Entry 9GM5 (electron microscopy, 3.70 A resolution); this record covers chains 6 and 8 of the 15 polymer chains in the assembly.

Chain 6:
Name: DNA replication licensing factor MCM6
Organism: Saccharomyces cerevisiae
Notes: EC 3.6.4.12
UniProtKB: P53091 (MCM6_YEAST); residues 1-1017 here = UniProt positions 1-1017
Amino-acid sequence (1017 residues; each row starts with the number of its first residue):
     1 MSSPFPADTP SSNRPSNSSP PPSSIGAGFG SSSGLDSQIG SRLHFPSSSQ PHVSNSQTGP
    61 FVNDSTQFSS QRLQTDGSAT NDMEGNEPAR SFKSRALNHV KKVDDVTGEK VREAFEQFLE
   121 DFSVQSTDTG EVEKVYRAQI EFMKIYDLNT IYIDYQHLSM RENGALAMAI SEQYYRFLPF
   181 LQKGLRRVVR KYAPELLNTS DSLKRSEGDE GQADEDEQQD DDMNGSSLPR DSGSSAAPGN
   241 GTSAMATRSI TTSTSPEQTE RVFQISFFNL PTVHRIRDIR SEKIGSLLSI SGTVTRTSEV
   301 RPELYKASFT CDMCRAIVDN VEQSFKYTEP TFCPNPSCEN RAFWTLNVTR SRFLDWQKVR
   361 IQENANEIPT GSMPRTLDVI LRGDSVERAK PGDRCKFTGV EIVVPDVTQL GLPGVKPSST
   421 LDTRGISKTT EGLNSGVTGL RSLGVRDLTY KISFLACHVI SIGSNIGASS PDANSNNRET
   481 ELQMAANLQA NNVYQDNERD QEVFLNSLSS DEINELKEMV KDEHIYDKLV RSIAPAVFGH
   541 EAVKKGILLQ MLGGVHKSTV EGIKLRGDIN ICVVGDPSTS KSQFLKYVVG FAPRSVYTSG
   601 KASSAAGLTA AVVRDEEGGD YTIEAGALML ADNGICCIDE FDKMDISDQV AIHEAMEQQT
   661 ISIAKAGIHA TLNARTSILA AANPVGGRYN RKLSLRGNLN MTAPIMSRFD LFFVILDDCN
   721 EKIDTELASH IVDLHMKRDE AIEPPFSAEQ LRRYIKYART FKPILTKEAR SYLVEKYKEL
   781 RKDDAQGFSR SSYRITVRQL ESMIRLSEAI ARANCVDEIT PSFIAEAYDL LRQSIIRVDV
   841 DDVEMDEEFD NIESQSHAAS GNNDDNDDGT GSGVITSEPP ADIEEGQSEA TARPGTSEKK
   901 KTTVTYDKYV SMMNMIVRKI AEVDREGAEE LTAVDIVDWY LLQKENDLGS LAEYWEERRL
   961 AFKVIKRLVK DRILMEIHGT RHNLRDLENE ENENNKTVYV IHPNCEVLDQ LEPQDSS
Not modelled in the structure: 1-99, 124-133, 201-259, 421-444, 464-499, 738-744, 786-792, 835-902, 979-995, 1005-1017
Curated features (UniProtKB/Swiss-Prot):
  - motif: Ser-707 to Asp-710 (Arginine finger)
  - binding site (ATP): Gly-575 to Ser-582
  - modified residue: Ser-78 (Phosphoserine), Ser-249 (Phosphoserine), Ser-372 (Phosphoserine), Thr-766 (Phosphothreonine)
  - mutagenesis: Lys-581 (K581A: Loss of MCM2-7 complex helicase activity)
Metal / ion sites: Zn2+: Cys-311, Cys-314, Cys-333, Cys-338
Ligand contacts:
  - ADP (adenosine-5'-diphosphate), molecule 1: Ala-536, Val-537, Phe-538, Asp-576, Pro-577, Ser-578, Thr-579, Ser-580, Lys-581, Ser-582, Gln-583, Asp-639, Glu-640, Asn-683, Leu-727, Ile-731, Leu-734
  - ADP, molecule 2: Leu-565, Glu-657, Gln-658, Val-797, Arg-798, Glu-801

Chain 8:
Name: Cell division cycle protein CDT1
Organism: Saccharomyces cerevisiae
UniProtKB: P47112 (CDT1_YEAST); numbering as in UniProt (aligned over 1-604)
Amino-acid sequence (604 residues; numbered 1 to 604; the number before each row is that of its first residue):
     1 MSGTANSRRK EVLRVPVIDL NRVSDEEQLL PVVRAILLQH DTFLLKNYAN KAVLDALLAG
    61 LTTKDLPDTS QGFDANFTGT LPLEDDVWLE QYIFDTDPQL RFDRKCRNES LCSIYSRLFK
   121 LGLFFAQLCV KSVVSSAELQ DCISTSHYAT KLTRYFNDNG STHDGADAGA TVLPTGDDFQ
   181 YLFERDYVTF LPTGVLTIFP CAKAIRYKPS TMATTDNSWV SIDEPDCLLF HTGTLLARWS
   241 QGMHTTSPLQ IDPRANIVSL TIWPPLTTPI SSKGEGTIAN HLLEQQIKAF PKVAQQYYPR
   301 ELSILRLQDA MKFVKELFTV CETVLSLNAL SRSTGVPPEL HVLLPQISSM MKRKIVQDDI
   361 LKLLTIWSDA YVVELNSRGE LTMNLPKRDN LTTLTNKSRT LAFVERAESW YQQVIASKDE
   421 IMTDVPAFKI NKRRSSSNSK TVLSSKVQTK SSNANALNNS RYLANSKENF MYKEKMPDSQ
   481 ANLMDRLRER ERRSAALLSQ RQKRYQQFLA MKMTQVFDIL FSLTRGQPYT ETYLSSLIVD
   541 SLQDSNNPIG TKEASEILAG LQGILPMDIS VHQVDGGLKV YRWNSLDKNR FSKLLQIHKS
   601 KQQD
Not modelled in the structure: 1-14, 159-185, 208-219, 434-470, 596-604

How chain 6 and chain 8 interact:
Residue-residue contacts (74; chain 6 residue first):
  Lys-144(6) with Thr-334(8), hydrogen bond (backbone-side chain)
  Ile-145(6) with Arg-332(8); Thr-334(8); Val-336(8)
  Tyr-146(6) with Arg-332(8)
  Asp-147(6) with Arg-332(8); Ser-333(8), hydrogen bond
  Gln-156(6) with Asp-518(8)
  Ser-159(6) with Lys-588(8)
  Asn-163(6) with Phe-521(8); Asp-587(8); Lys-588(8)
  Met-168(6) with Phe-521(8); Ser-522(8)
  Leu-270(6) with Leu-542(8)
  Pro-271(6) with Asp-518(8); Ile-519(8); Ser-522(8); Leu-542(8)
  Thr-272(6) with Ile-519(8)
  Val-273(6) with Leu-537(8); Ser-541(8), hydrogen bond (backbone-side chain); Leu-542(8)
  His-274(6) with Leu-523(8); Leu-537(8)
  Arg-275(6) with Ser-536(8), hydrogen bond
  Asp-278(6) with Tyr-533(8), hydrogen bond; Leu-537(8)
  Lys-283(6) with Leu-523(8)
  Leu-287(6) with Leu-523(8)
  Leu-288(6) with Leu-523(8), hydrophobic
  Asn-366(6) with Asp-540(8), hydrogen bond
  Glu-367(6) with Asp-540(8)
  Arg-394(6) with Asp-544(8), salt bridge
  Phe-504(6) with Asn-546(8)
  Ser-507(6) with Asn-546(8), hydrogen bond
  Leu-508(6) with Asn-547(8)
  Ser-509(6) with Met-511(8)
  Asp-511(6) with Gln-507(8)
  Glu-512(6) with Phe-508(8); Lys-512(8), salt bridge; Asn-547(8), hydrogen bond
  Glu-515(6) with Tyr-505(8)
  Glu-518(6) with Arg-501(8); Arg-504(8), salt bridge
  Pro-745(6) with Arg-501(8), hydrogen bond (backbone-side chain)
  Phe-746(6) with Arg-501(8)
  Glu-749(6) with Gly-550(8); Lys-552(8), salt bridge
  Gln-750(6) with Arg-501(8); Tyr-505(8), hydrogen bond
  Arg-753(6) with Asn-547(8); Pro-548(8); Glu-553(8), salt bridge
  Lys-756(6) with Ser-545(8); Asn-546(8)
  Arg-918(6) with Tyr-472(8), hydrogen bond
  Glu-922(6) with Lys-475(8)
  Glu-926(6) with Lys-475(8), salt bridge
  Leu-942(6) with Pro-477(8); Leu-483(8), hydrophobic
  Gln-943(6) with Glu-474(8), hydrogen bond (side chain-backbone)
  Glu-945(6) with Arg-486(8), salt bridge; Arg-490(8), salt bridge
  Asn-946(6) with Arg-490(8), hydrogen bond
  Leu-948(6) with Leu-487(8), hydrophobic; Arg-490(8)
  Ser-950(6) with Leu-487(8); Glu-491(8), hydrogen bond
  Leu-951(6) with Met-484(8); Leu-487(8), hydrophobic; Arg-488(8)
  Tyr-954(6) with Leu-487(8), hydrophobic
  Trp-955(6) with Met-484(8), hydrophobic
Interface residues without a listed pair, chain 6 (56 interface residues in all): Tyr-155, Ser-171, Glu-195, Asn-198, Arg-277, Ser-286, Ile-462, Trp-939, Gly-949
Interface residues without a listed pair, chain 8 (46 interface residues in all): Tyr-529, Ile-549, Leu-586

Overview:
56 residues of chain 6 and 46 residues of chain 8 are in contact; the contacts include 14 hydrogen bonds and 8
salt bridges. Polar pairs include Arg-394(6)/Asp-544(8), Glu-512(6)/Lys-512(8) and Glu-518(6)/Arg-504(8).
Bound to chain 6: ADP.
Chain 6 is DNA replication licensing factor MCM6 and chain 8 is Cell division cycle protein CDT1, both from
Saccharomyces cerevisiae; the structure, OCCM maturation intermediate stalled with an Arginine Finger mutation
in Mcm5: Conformer 1, was determined by electron microscopy together with 9GJP and 9GJW from the same study.
